PDB entry 9B64 | electron microscopy, 3.56 A resolution | chains F and C of the 8 polymer chains in the assembly

Chain F:
Protein: Voltage-dependent calcium channel gamma-2 subunit
Source organism: Mus musculus
Reference sequence: O88602 (CCG2_MOUSE); residue numbers follow UniProt; this construct covers 1-323
Chain sequence (323 residues; each row starts with the number of its first residue):
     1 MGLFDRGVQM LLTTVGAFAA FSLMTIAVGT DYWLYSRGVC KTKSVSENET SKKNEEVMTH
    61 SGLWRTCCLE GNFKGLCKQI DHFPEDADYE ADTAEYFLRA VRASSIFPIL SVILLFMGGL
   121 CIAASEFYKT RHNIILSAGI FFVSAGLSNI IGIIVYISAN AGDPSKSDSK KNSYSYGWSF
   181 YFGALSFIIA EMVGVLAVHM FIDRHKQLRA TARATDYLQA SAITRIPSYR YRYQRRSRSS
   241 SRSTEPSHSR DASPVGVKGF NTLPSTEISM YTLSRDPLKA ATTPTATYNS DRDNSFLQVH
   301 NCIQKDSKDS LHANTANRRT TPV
Not modelled in the structure: 1-4, 43-54, 163-172, 215-323
Swiss-Prot annotation at these positions:
  - modified residue: Ser253 (Phosphoserine), Tyr271 (Phosphotyrosine), Thr321 (Phosphothreonine)
  - glycosylation: Asn48 (N-linked (GlcNAc...) asparagine)
  - mutagenesis: Thr321 (T321A: Abolishes phosphorylation; T321D/E: No interaction with DLG1 and DLG4), Val323 (V323A: No interaction with DLG1 and DLG4)
Disulfides: Cys40-Cys68, Cys67-Cys77

Chain C:
Protein: Isoform Flip of Glutamate receptor 2
Source organism: Rattus norvegicus
Reference sequence: P19491 (GRIA2_RAT), isoform P19491-2; the construct has insertions or renumbered stretches relative to UniProt, so the offset changes along the chain: -20 to 847 = UniProt 1-868; 855-868 = UniProt 870-883
Chain sequence (889 residues; row label = number of the first residue in the row; numbers below 1 keep their minus sign (Met-20 is residue -20)):
   -20 MQKIMHISVL LSPVLWGLIF GVSSNSIQIG GLFPRGADQE YSAFRVGMVQ FSTSEFRLTP
    40 HIDNLEVANS FAVTNAFCSQ FSRGVYAIFG FYDKKSVNTI TSFCGTLHVS FITPSFPTDG
   100 THPFVIQMRP DLKGALLSLI EYYQWDKFAY LYDSDRGLST LQAVLDSAAE KKWQVTAINV
   160 GNINNDKKDE TYRSLFQDLE LKKERRVILD CERDKVNDIV DQVITIGKHV KGYHYIIANL
   220 GFTDGDLLKI QFGGANVSGF QIVDYDDSLV SKFIERWSTL EEKEYPGAHT ATIKYTSALT
   280 YDAVQVMTEA FRNLRKQRIE ISRRGNAGDC LANPAVPWGQ GVEIERALKQ VQVEGLSGNI
   340 KFDQNGKRIN YTINIMELKT NGPRKIGYWS EVDKMVVTLT ELPSGNDTSG LENKTVVVTT
   400 ILESPYVMMK KNHEMLEGNE RYEGYCVDLA AEIAKHCGFK YKLTIVGDGK YGARDADTKI
   460 WNGMVGELVY GKADIAIAPL TITLVREEVI DFSKPFMSLG ISIMIKKPQK SKPGVFSFLD
   520 PLAYEIWMCI VFAYIGVSVV LFLVSRFSPY EWHTEEFEDG RETQSSESTN EFGIFNSLWF
   580 SLGAFMQQGC DISPRSLSGR IVGGVWWFFT LIIISSYTAN LAAFLTVERM VSPIESAEDL
   640 SKQTEIAYGT LDSGSTKEFF RRSKIAVFDK MWTYMRSAEP SVFVRTTAEG VARVRKSKGK
   700 YAYLLESTMN EYIEQRKPCD TMKVGGNLDS KGYDIATPKG SSLGTPVNLA VLKLSEQGVL
   760 DKLKNKWWYD KGECGAKDSG SKEKTSALSL SNVAGVFYIL VGGLGLAMLV ALIEFCYKSR
   820 AEAKRMKVAK NPQNINPSSS QNSQNFATDY KDDDDKEGYN VYGIESVKI
Not modelled in the structure: -20 to 392, 507-510, 552-566, 774-783, 826-868
Construct notes: conflict Asp733 (Gly754 in P19491); insertion (848, 850-854)
Swiss-Prot annotation at these positions:
  - region: Ala846, Thr847, Tyr849, Lys855 to Gly862 (Required for interaction with IQSEC1)
  - binding site (L-glutamate): Pro478, Thr480, Arg485, Ser654, Thr655, Glu705
  - site: Arg453 (Interaction with the cone snail toxin Con-ikot-ikot), Ile633 (Crucial to convey clamshell closure to channel opening), Arg660 (Interaction with the cone snail toxin Con-ikot-ikot), Lys752 (Interaction with the cone snail toxin Con-ikot-ikot)
  - modified residue: Ser662 (Phosphoserine), Ser696 (Phosphoserine), Ser839 (Phosphoserine), Ser842 (Phosphoserine), Tyr861 (Phosphotyrosine), Ser865 (Phosphoserine)
  - lipidation (S-palmitoyl cysteine): Cys589, Cys815
  - glycosylation (N-linked (GlcNAc...) asparagine): Asn235, Asn349, Asn385, Asn392
Disulfides: Cys718-Cys773

Chain F / chain C interface:
Residue-residue contacts (9; chain F residue first):
  Asn133(F) with Phe814(C)
  Leu136(F) with Phe814(C), hydrophobic
  Val143(F) with Met807(C), hydrophobic
  Ile151(F) with Tyr797(C), hydrophobic; Val800(C), hydrophobic
  Ile154(F) with Leu789(C), hydrophobic; Tyr797(C)
  Ile157(F) with Leu789(C), hydrophobic
  Ser158(F) with Tyr797(C)
Also at the interface, not in a pair above, chain F (14 interface residues in all): Ile140, Ser144, Leu147, Ile150, Val155, Ala161, Phe201
Also at the interface, not in a pair above, chain C (9 interface residues in all): Ser790, Ala793, Phe796, Leu803

In short:
The interface between chain F and chain C involves 14 residues on one side and 9 on the other. From UniProt: 2
mutagenesis sites on chain F; 6 L-glutamate-binding residues on chain C.
Chain F is Voltage-dependent calcium channel gamma-2 subunit (Mus musculus) and chain C is Isoform Flip of
Glutamate receptor 2 (Rattus norvegicus); the structure, GluA2 flip Q in complex with TARPgamma2 at pH5,
class23, structure of LBD-TMD-TARPgamma2, was determined by electron microscopy, deposited together with 9B5Z,
9B60, 9B61, 9B63, 9B67 and 9B6A.
